PDB entry 4FU4 | X-ray diffraction, 2.85 A resolution | chains A and C

[Chain A]
Molecule: Collagenase 3
Source organism: Homo sapiens
Notes: EC 3.4.24.-; fragment: Inactive full form
UniProt: P45452 (MMP13_HUMAN); numbering as in UniProt (aligned over 104-471)
Chain sequence (368 residues; each row starts with the number of its first residue):
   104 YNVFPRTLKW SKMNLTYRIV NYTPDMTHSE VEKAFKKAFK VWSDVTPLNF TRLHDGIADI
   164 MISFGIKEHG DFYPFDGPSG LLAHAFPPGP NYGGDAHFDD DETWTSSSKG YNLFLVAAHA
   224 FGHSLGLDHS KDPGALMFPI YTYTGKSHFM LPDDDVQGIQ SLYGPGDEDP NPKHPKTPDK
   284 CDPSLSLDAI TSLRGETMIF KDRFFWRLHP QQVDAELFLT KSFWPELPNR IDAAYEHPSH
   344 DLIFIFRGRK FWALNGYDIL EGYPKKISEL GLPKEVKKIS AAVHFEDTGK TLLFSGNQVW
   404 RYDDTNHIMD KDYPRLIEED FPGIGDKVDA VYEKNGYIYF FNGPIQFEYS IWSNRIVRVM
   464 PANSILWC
Differences from the reference sequence: engineered mutation A223 (Glu in P45452)
Cystine bridges: C284-C471
Bound ions: Ca2+ site 1: D162, N194, G196, D198; Zn2+ site 1: H172, D174, H187, H200; Ca2+ site 2: D179, G180, S182, L184, D202, E205; Zn2+ site 2: H222, H226, H232; Ca2+ site 3: D291, D335, S383, D432; Ca2+ site 4: I293, A337, A385, V434
Curated features (UniProtKB/Swiss-Prot):
  - binding site (Ca(2+)): D128, D162, D179, G180, S182, L184, N194, G196, D198, D202, D203, E205, D291, I293, D335, A337, S383, A385, D432, V434
  - binding site (Zn(2+)): H172, D174, H187, H200, H222, H226, H232, M240
  - modified residue: Y366 (Phosphotyrosine)
  - glycosylation (N-linked (GlcNAc...) asparagine): N117, N152
  - natural variant: W207 (W207G: In MDST), H232 (H232N: In MANDP1)
Reported in the primary citation:
  - contacts within the chain: Y104-D257
  - mutagenesis - E223A: abolished catalytic activity (citing earlier work)
  - binding site for Collagenase 3, pro-domain peptide: L111, Y195
  - binding site for Collagenase 3, pro-domain peptide (chain C): F175

[Chain C]
Molecule: Collagenase 3, pro-domain peptide
Source organism: Homo sapiens
Notes: fragment: pro-domain fragment
UniProt: P45452 (MMP13_HUMAN); residues 25-50 here = UniProt positions 25-50
Chain sequence (26 residues; numbered 25 to 50; the number before each row is that of its first residue):
    25 GGDEDDLSEE DLQFAERYLR SYYHPT

[Interface between chain A and chain C]
Pairs across the interface (46):
  F107(A) - L36(C)
  F107(A) - F38(C)  hydrophobic
  P108(A) - L36(C)
  F175(A) - E33(C)
  Y176(A) - Q37(C)
  S182(A) - R44(C)
  G183(A) - R41(C)
  G183(A) - Y42(C)  hydrogen bond (backbone-backbone)
  L184(A) - A39(C)  hydrophobic
  L184(A) - E40(C)
  L184(A) - R41(C)
  L185(A) - E40(C)  hydrogen bond (backbone-backbone)
  L185(A) - Y42(C)  hydrophobic
  A186(A) - A39(C)
  A186(A) - E40(C)  hydrogen bond (backbone-backbone)
  H187(A) - Q37(C)
  H187(A) - F38(C)
  H187(A) - A39(C)
  A188(A) - Q37(C)
  A188(A) - F38(C)  hydrogen bond (backbone-backbone)
  F189(A) - Q37(C)
  P190(A) - E34(C)
  P190(A) - L36(C)
  P191(A) - E34(C)
  Y214(A) - Y42(C)
  H222(A) - E40(C)  salt bridge
  H226(A) - F38(C)
  D231(A) - F38(C)
  H232(A) - F38(C)
  H232(A) - A39(C)  hydrogen bond (side chain-backbone)
  F241(A) - E40(C)
  P242(A) - E40(C)
  P242(A) - R41(C)  hydrogen bond (backbone-backbone)
  I243(A) - R41(C)
  I243(A) - L43(C)  hydrophobic
  Y244(A) - E40(C)
  Y244(A) - R41(C)  hydrogen bond (backbone-backbone)
  Y244(A) - Y42(C)
  R297(A) - T50(C)
  F326(A) - Y47(C)
  P328(A) - Y47(C)
  N358(A) - T50(C)
  Y360(A) - Y47(C)  hydrogen bond (backbone-side chain)
  D361(A) - Y47(C)
  D361(A) - H48(C)  hydrogen bond (side chain-backbone)
  D361(A) - P49(C)
Interface residues without a listed pair, chain A (36 interface residues in all): L111, P181, G196, V219, L239, W327, D344
Interface residues without a listed pair, chain C (16 interface residues in all): D35
The authors on this interface:
  - pairs named by the authors: L239(A)-E40(C) (water-mediated contact), F241(A)-E40(C) (water-mediated contact), I243(A)-E40(C) (water-mediated contact)
  - interface residues, chain A: F175(A)
  - interface residues, chain C: L36(C), E40(C)

[Overview]
Chain A and chain C form an interface of 36 and 16 residues respectively, with 9 hydrogen bonds and 1 salt
bridge. Polar pairs include H222(A)-E40(C), H232(A)-A39(C) and Y360(A)-Y47(C). The paper describes
water-mediated contacts between L239(A) and E40(C), F241(A) and E40(C) and I243(A) and E40(C). The paper
reports a binding site for Collagenase 3, pro-domain peptide at L111(A) and Y195(A); E223A of chain A
abolishes catalytic activity.
Here chain A is Collagenase 3 and chain C is Collagenase 3, pro-domain peptide, both from Homo sapiens. Entry
4FU4 (Human collagenase 3 (MMP-13) with peptide from pro-domain) was determined by X-ray diffraction,
deposited together with 4FVL and 4G0D.
